Entry 2NWU (X-ray diffraction, 2.40 A resolution); this record covers chains A and B.

Chain A (and B):
Molecule: UPF0201 protein SSO1042
Source organism: Sulfolobus solfataricus
Notes: chain B of this document is another copy of the same molecule, construct and numbering; everything in this record applies to it too
UniProt: Q97Z89 (Y1042_SULSO); residue numbers follow UniProt; this construct covers 2-145
Chain sequence (155 residues; numbered -1 to 153; the number before each row is that of its first residue; numbers below 1 keep their minus sign (Mse-1 is residue -1)):
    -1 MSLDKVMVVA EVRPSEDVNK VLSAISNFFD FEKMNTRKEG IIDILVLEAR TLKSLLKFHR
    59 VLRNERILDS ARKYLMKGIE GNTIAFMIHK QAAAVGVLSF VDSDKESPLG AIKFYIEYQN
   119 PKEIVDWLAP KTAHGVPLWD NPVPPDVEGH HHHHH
Disordered / not traced: -1 to 1, 35-37, 100-108, 145-153 (chain B: -1 to 1, 100-108, 144-153)
Differences from the reference sequence: cloning artifact (-1 to 1); engineered mutation Asp2 (Val in Q97Z89); modified residue (5, 32, 74, 85); expression tag (146-153)
Modified residues: Mse-1 (selenomethionine); Mse5, Mse32, Mse74, Mse85 (selenomethionine; parent Met)

Interface between chain A and chain B:
Contacting residue pairs - 24 pairs, chain A then chain B:
  Arg11(A) - Gln89(B)
  Pro12(A) - Lys18(B)
  Pro12(A) - Gln89(B)
  Pro12(A) - Ala92(B)  hydrophobic
  Pro12(A) - Val93(B)  hydrophobic
  Ser13(A) - Glu14(B)  hydrogen bond
  Ser13(A) - Asp15(B)  hydrogen bond (backbone-backbone)
  Ser13(A) - Lys18(B)
  Ser13(A) - Lys88(B)
  Ser13(A) - Gln89(B)  hydrogen bond
  Glu14(A) - Ser13(B)  hydrogen bond
  Glu14(A) - Glu14(B)
  Glu14(A) - Lys18(B)  hydrogen bond (backbone-side chain)
  Asp15(A) - Ser13(B)  hydrogen bond (backbone-backbone)
  Asp15(A) - Asp15(B)
  Lys18(A) - Pro12(B)
  Lys18(A) - Ser13(B)
  Lys18(A) - Glu14(B)
  Ile39(A) - Gln89(B)
  Gln89(A) - Arg11(B)
  Gln89(A) - Pro12(B)
  Gln89(A) - Ser13(B)  hydrogen bond
  Ala92(A) - Pro12(B)  hydrophobic
  Val93(A) - Pro12(B)  hydrophobic
Also at the interface, not in a pair above, chain A (12 interface residues in all): Val19, Lys88
Also at the interface, not in a pair above, chain B (13 interface residues in all): Val19, Ile39, Ala90

Summary:
12 residues of chain A face 13 of chain B across their interface, with 7 hydrogen bonds. Polar contacts
include Ser13(A)-Glu14(B), Ser13(A)-Gln89(B) and Glu14(A)-Lys18(B).
Chain A and chain B are both UPF0201 protein SSO1042 (Sulfolobus solfataricus); the structure, Crystal
structure of protein SSO1042 from Sulfolobus solfataricus, Pfam DUF54, was determined by X-ray diffraction
together with 2PZZ, 2OGK and 2NRQ from the same study.
